8YH6 - chains B and A of the 5 polymer chains in the assembly; structure by electron microscopy, 3.62 A resolution.

Chain B:
Molecule: Guanine nucleotide-binding protein G(I)/G(S)/G(T) subunit beta-1
From: Rattus rattus
UniProtKB: P62871 (GBB1_BOVIN); residue numbers follow UniProt; this construct covers 2-340
Chain sequence (375 residues; row label = number of the first residue in the row; numbers below 1 keep their minus sign (Met-4 is residue -4)):
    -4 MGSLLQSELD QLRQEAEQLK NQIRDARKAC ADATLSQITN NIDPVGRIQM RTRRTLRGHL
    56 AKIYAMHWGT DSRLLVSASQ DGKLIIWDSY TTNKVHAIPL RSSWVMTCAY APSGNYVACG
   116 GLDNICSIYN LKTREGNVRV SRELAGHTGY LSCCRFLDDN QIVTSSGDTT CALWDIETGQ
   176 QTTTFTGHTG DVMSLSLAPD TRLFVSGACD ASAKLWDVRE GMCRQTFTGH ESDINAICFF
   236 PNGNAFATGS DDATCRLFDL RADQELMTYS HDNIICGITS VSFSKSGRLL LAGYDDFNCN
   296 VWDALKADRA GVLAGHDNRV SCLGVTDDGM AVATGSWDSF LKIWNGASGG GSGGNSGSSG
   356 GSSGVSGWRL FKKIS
Unresolved in the structure: -4 to 4, 341-370
Sequence notes: initiating methionine (-4); expression tag (-3 to 1, 341-370)
Swiss-Prot annotation at these positions:
  - modified residue: Ser2 (N-acetylserine), His266 (Phosphohistidine)

Chain A:
Molecule: Guanine nucleotide-binding protein G(I)/G(S)/G(O) subunit gamma-2, Guanine nucleotide-binding protein G(i) subunit alpha-1 chimera
From: Homo sapiens
UniProtKB: chimeric construct of P59768, P63097: residues -78 to -8 from P59768 (GBG2_HUMAN) positions 1-71 (UniProt number = residue number + 79); residues 3-354 from P63097 positions 3-354 (same numbers)
Chain sequence (433 residues; row label = number of the first residue in the row; numbers below 1 keep their minus sign (Met-78 is residue -78)):
   -78 MASNNTASIA QARKLVEQLK MEANIDRIKV SKAAADLMAY CEAHAKEDPL LTPVPASENP
   -18 FREKKFFCAI LGSAGSAGSA MCTLSAEDKA AVERSKMIDR NLREDGEKAA REVKLLLLGA
    42 GESGKSTIVK QMKIIHEAGY SEEECKQYKA VVYSNTIQSI IAIIRAMGRL KIDFGDSARA
   102 DDARQLFVLA GAAEEGFMTA ELAGVIKRLW KDSGVQACFN RSREYQLNDS AAYYLNDLDR
   162 IAQPNYIPTQ QDVLRTRVKT TGIVETHFTF KDLHFKMFDV GGQRSERKKW IHCFEGVTAI
   222 IFCVALSDYD LVLAEDEEMN RMHESMKLFD SICNNKWFTD TSIILFLNKK DLFEEKIKKS
   282 PLTICYPEYA GSNTYEEAAA YIQCQFEDLN KRKDTKEIYT HFTCATDTKN VQFVFDAVTD
   342 VIIKNNLKDC GLF
Unresolved in the structure: -78 to 3, 55-182, 230-240
Sequence notes: linker (-7 to 2)
Swiss-Prot annotation at these positions:
  - modified residue: Ala-77 (N-acetylalanine), Cys-11 (Cysteine methyl ester)
  - lipidation: Cys-11 (S-geranylgeranyl cysteine), Cys3 (S-palmitoyl cysteine)
  - region: Lys35 to Thr48 (G1 motif), Asp173 to Thr181 (G2 motif), Phe196 to Arg205 (G3 motif), Ile265 to Asp272 (G4 motif), Thr324 to Thr329 (G5 motif)
  - binding site (GTP): Glu43 to Thr48, Asp150, Ser151, Leu175 to Arg178, Asp200 to Gln204, Asn269 to Asp272, Ala326
  - binding site (Mg(2+)): Ser47, Thr181

How chain B and chain A interact:
Residue-residue contacts (42):
  Gly53(B) with Leu23(A)
  Leu55(B) with Leu23(A); Arg24(A); Gly27(A)
  Tyr59(B) with Cys214(A)
  Gln75(B) with Lys35(A); Cys214(A), hydrogen bond (side chain-backbone)
  Lys78(B) with Leu23(A); Asp26(A), salt bridge
  Ile80(B) with Leu23(A), hydrophobic
  Asn88(B) with Val13(A); Ser16(A), hydrogen bond
  Lys89(B) with Ser16(A); Ile19(A); Asp20(A), salt bridge; Leu23(A)
  Val90(B) with Arg15(A); Ile19(A)
  Ala92(B) with Ile19(A), hydrophobic
  Ser98(B) with Lys197(A)
  Trp99(B) with Ile184(A); Glu186(A), hydrogen bond; Phe199(A), hydrophobic; Cys214(A); Phe215(A), hydrophobic
  Leu117(B) with Gly183(A); Ile184(A), hydrogen bond (backbone-backbone); Gln204(A)
  Asp118(B) with Ile184(A)
  Asn119(B) with Gly183(A)
  Thr143(B) with Arg205(A), hydrogen bond
  Tyr145(B) with Gln204(A); Trp211(A)
  Asp163(B) with Arg205(A), salt bridge
  Thr164(B) with Arg205(A)
  Asp186(B) with Ser206(A)
  Cys204(B) with Arg208(A)
  Asp228(B) with Arg208(A), salt bridge; Lys210(A)
  Asp246(B) with Lys210(A), salt bridge
  Trp332(B) with His213(A); Glu216(A)
Interface residues without a listed pair, chain B (31 interface residues in all): Lys57, Asp76, His91, Ser97, Met101, Gly162, Ser227
Interface residues without a listed pair, chain A (26 interface residues in all): Trp258

Overview:
31 residues of chain B face 26 of chain A across their interface; the contacts include 5 hydrogen bonds and 5
salt bridges. Polar contacts include Lys78(B)-Asp26(A), Lys89(B)-Asp20(A) and Asp163(B)-Arg205(A).
Here chain B is Guanine nucleotide-binding protein G(I)/G(S)/G(T) subunit beta-1 (Rattus rattus) and chain A
is Guanine nucleotide-binding protein G(I)/G(S)/G(O) subunit gamma-2, Guanine nucleotide-binding protein G(i)
subunit alpha-1 chimera (Homo sapiens). Entry 8YH6 (A3R-Gi complex bound to namodenoson) was determined by
electron microscopy (same publication as 8YH0, 8YH2, 8YH3 and 8YH5).
